8DEX - chains J and K of the 12 polymer chains in the assembly; structure by electron microscopy, 2.70 A resolution.

# Chain J (and K)
Name: CRISPR-associated protein, CT1133 family
Source organism: Desulfovibrio vulgaris
Notes: chain K of this document is another copy of the same molecule, construct and numbering; everything in this record applies to it too
Reference sequence: Q72WF8 (Q72WF8_DESVH); residues 1-124 here correspond to UniProt positions 489-612 (UniProt number = residue number + 488)
Chain sequence (124 residues; numbered 1 to 124; the number before each row is that of its first residue):
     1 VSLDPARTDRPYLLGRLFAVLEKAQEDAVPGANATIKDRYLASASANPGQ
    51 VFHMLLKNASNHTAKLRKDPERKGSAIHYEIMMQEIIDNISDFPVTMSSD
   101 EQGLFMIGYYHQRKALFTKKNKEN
Disordered / not traced: 74-75, 120-124

# Chain J / chain K interface
Contacting residue pairs (41):
  G49(J) - S99(K)
  G49(J) - D100(K)
  Q50(J) - S99(K)  hydrogen bond
  H53(J) - S99(K)
  H53(J) - Q102(K)  hydrogen bond
  H53(J) - G103(K)
  L56(J) - M106(K)  hydrophobic
  K57(J) - A42(K)
  K57(J) - S45(K)  hydrogen bond
  K57(J) - Q102(K)
  K57(J) - M106(K)
  S60(J) - K37(K)
  S60(J) - L41(K)
  A64(J) - D38(K)
  R67(J) - N33(K)  hydrogen bond (side chain-backbone)
  R67(J) - D38(K)  salt bridge
  K68(J) - N33(K)
  E80(J) - K37(K)  salt bridge
  E80(J) - Y110(K)
  E80(J) - R113(K)  salt bridge
  M83(J) - Y110(K)
  Q84(J) - Y110(K)
  Q84(J) - R113(K)
  Q84(J) - K114(K)
  Q84(J) - F117(K)
  E85(J) - K114(K)  salt bridge
  I87(J) - Y110(K)  hydrophobic
  I87(J) - H111(K)  hydrogen bond (backbone-side chain)
  D88(J) - V1(K)
  D88(J) - S2(K)  hydrogen bond
  D88(J) - L3(K)
  D88(J) - H111(K)  hydrogen bond (backbone-side chain)
  D88(J) - K114(K)  salt bridge
  N89(J) - V1(K)
  I90(J) - I107(K)  hydrophobic
  I90(J) - H111(K)  hydrogen bond (backbone-side chain)
  S91(J) - R7(K)  hydrogen bond (backbone-side chain)
  D92(J) - R7(K)  salt bridge
  D92(J) - I107(K)
  F93(J) - G103(K)
  F93(J) - I107(K)  hydrophobic
Other interface residues (no listed pair), chain J (21 interface residues in all): I81
Other interface residues (no listed pair), chain K (22 interface residues in all): L104

# Overview
21 residues of chain J and 22 residues of chain K are in contact; the contacts include 9 hydrogen bonds and 6
salt bridges. Among the polar pairs are R67(J)-D38(K), E80(J)-K37(K) and E80(J)-R113(K).
Both chains are CRISPR-associated protein, CT1133 family (Desulfovibrio vulgaris). Entry 8DEX (type I-C
Cascade) was determined by electron microscopy (same publication as 8DEJ, 8DFA, 8DFS and 8DFO).
